PDB entry 2V0R | X-ray diffraction, 2.30 A resolution | chain A

== Chain A ==
Molecule: LTX
From: Homo sapiens
UniProtKB: Q8TE30 (Q8TE30_HUMAN); the construct has insertions or renumbered stretches relative to UniProt, so the offset changes along the chain: 1-192 = UniProt 1-192; 204-240 = UniProt 202-238
Chain sequence (240 residues; each row starts with the number of its first residue):
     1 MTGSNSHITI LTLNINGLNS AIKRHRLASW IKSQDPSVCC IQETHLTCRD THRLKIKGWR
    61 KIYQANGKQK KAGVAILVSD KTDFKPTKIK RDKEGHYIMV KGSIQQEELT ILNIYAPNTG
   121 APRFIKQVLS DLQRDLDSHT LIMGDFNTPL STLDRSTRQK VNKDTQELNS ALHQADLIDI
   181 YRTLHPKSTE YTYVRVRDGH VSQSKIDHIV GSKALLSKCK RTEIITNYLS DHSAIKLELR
Not modelled in the structure: 1-5
What the authors report for this chain:
  - mutagenesis - D145A: abolished catalytic activity
  - mutagenesis - T192V, H232A: decreased stability
  - mutagenesis - R155A, S204A, I206Y: decreased catalytic activity
  - binding site for sulfate ion: Arg-155, Ser-204 (proposed by the authors, not directly observed)
  - catalytic residues: Asp-145

== Summary ==
The paper reports the catalytic residue Asp-145; R155A, S204A and I206Y reduce catalytic activity; 6
substitutions were tested in all.
Chain A is LTX (Homo sapiens); the structure, crystal structure of a hairpin exchange variant (LTx) of the
targeting LINE-1 retrotransposon endonuclease, was determined by X-ray diffraction, deposited together with
2V0S.
